7TTY - chains A and L of the 3 polymer chains in the assembly; structure by X-ray diffraction, 3.11 A resolution.

# Chain A
Protein: Spike protein S1
Organism: Bat SARS-like coronavirus WIV1
Notes: fragment: receptor-binding domain
UniProt: U5WI05 (U5WI05_SARS); residues 334-527 here correspond to UniProt positions 322-515 (UniProt number = residue number - 12)
Amino-acid sequence (195 residues; numbered 334 to 528; the number before each row is that of its first residue):
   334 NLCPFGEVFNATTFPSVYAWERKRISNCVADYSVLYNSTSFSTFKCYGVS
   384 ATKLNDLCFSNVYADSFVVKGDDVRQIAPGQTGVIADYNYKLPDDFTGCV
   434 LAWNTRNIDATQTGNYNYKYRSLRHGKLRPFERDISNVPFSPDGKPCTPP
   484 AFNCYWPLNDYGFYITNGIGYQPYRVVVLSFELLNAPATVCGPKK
Unresolved in the structure: 516-520
Sequence notes: expression tag (528)
Cystine bridges: Cys336-Cys361, Cys379-Cys432, Cys391-Cys524, Cys480-Cys487
Glycans and other covalent adducts: N-acetylglucosamine (NAG) linked to Asn343
Reported in the primary citation:
  - post-translational modification sites: Asn334, Asn343, Asn370

# Chain L
Protein: 1040 light chain
Organism: Homo sapiens
Amino-acid sequence (213 residues; numbered 1 to 210 plus 4 insertion-coded residues; 1 number in that range is skipped by the numbering (no residue carries it; nothing is unmodelled there); the number before each row is that of its first residue; a row labelled like 27A-27B holds insertion residues (27A, then the next letters in order)):
     1 NFMLTQPHSMSESPGKTVTISCTRSS
27A-27B GS
    28 IASNYVQWYQQRPGSSPTTVIYEDNQRPSGVPDRFSGSI
66A-66B DS
    67 SSNSASLTISGLKTEDEADYYCQSYDSSSWVFGGGTKLTVLGQPKANPTV
   117 TLFPPSSEELQANKATLVCLISDFYPGAVTVAWKADGSPVKAGVETTKPS
   167 KQSNNKYAASSYLSLTPEQWKSHRSYSCQVTHEGSTVEKTVAPT
Cystine bridges: Cys22-Cys88, Cys135-Cys194

# How chain A and chain L interact
Pairs across the interface (11):
  Lys378(A) with Glu50(L), salt bridge
  Asp405(A) with Arg54(L), salt bridge
  Arg408(A) with Tyr49(L); Gln53(L); Arg54(L), hydrogen bond (side chain-backbone)
  Gln409(A) with Ser56(L)
  Gln414(A) with Tyr49(L), hydrogen bond; Pro55(L); Ser56(L)
  Thr415(A) with Ser56(L), hydrogen bond (backbone-side chain)
  Gly416(A) with Ser56(L)

# In short
7 residues of chain A face 6 of chain L across their interface; the contacts include 3 hydrogen bonds and 2
salt bridges. Polar pairs include Lys378(A)-Glu50(L), Asp405(A)-Arg54(L) and Arg408(A)-Arg54(L).
N-acetylglucosamine is covalently linked to Asn343(A). The paper reports modification sites Asn334(A),
Asn343(A) and Asn370(A).
Chain A is Spike protein S1 (Bat SARS-like coronavirus WIV1) and chain L is 1040 light chain (Homo sapiens);
the structure, Crystal structure of potent neutralizing antibody 10-40 in complex with bat WIV1
receptor-binding domain, was determined by X-ray diffraction together with 7SD5, 7TTM and 7TTX from the same
study.
